Entry 8R75 (X-ray diffraction, 2.70 A resolution); this record covers chain A.

== Chain A ==
Molecule: Heparinase
From: Bacteroides thetaiotaomicron VPI-5482
UniProtKB: Q89ZG7 (Q89ZG7_BACTN); residues 24-644 here = UniProt positions 24-644
Sequence (636 residues; each row starts with the number of its first residue):
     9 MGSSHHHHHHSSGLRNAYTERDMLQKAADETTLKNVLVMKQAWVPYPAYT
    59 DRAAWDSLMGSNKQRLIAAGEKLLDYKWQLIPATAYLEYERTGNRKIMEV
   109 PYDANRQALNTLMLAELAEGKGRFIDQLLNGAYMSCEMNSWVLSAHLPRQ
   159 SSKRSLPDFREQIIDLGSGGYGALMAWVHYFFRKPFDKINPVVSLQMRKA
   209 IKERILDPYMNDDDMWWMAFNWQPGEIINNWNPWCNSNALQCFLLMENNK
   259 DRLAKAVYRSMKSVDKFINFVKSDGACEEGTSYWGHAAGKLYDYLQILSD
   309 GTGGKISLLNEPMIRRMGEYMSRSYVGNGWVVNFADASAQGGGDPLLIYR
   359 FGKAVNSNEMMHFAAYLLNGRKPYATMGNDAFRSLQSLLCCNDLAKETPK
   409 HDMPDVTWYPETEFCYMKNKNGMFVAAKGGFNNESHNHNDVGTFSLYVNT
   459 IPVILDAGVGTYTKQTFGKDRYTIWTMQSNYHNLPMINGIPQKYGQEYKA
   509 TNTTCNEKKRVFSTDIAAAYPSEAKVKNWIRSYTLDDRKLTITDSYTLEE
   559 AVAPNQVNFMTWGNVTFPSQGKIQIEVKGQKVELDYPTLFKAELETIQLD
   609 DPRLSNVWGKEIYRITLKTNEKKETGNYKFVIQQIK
Unresolved in the structure: 9-27, 644
Differences from the reference sequence: initiating methionine (9); expression tag (10-23)
Reported in the primary citation:
  - contacts within the chain: Tyr291-His444
  - mutagenesis - R103A (50 to 60-fold), H154A (50 to 60-fold), L174A, W239A (100-fold), H444A (17,000-fold): decreased catalytic activity
  - catalytic residues: Asn238, Tyr291, His444
  - mutagenesis - N238A, Y291A: decreased catalytic activity on HA
  - mutagenesis - Y291A/H444A: abolished catalytic activity on HA

== In short ==
From the paper: catalytic residues Asn238, Tyr291 and His444; R103A, H154A and L174A, among others, reduce
catalytic activity; 8 substitutions were tested in all.
Chain A is Heparinase (Bacteroides thetaiotaomicron VPI-5482); the structure, Polysaccharide lyase BtPL33HA
(BT4410) Apo form 1, was determined by X-ray diffraction (same publication as 8R6Z, 8R70, 8R71, 8R72 and
8R73).
